Entry 5L55 (X-ray diffraction, 2.90 A resolution); this record covers chains A and G of the 28 polymer chains in the assembly.

Chain A:
Name: Proteasome subunit alpha type-2
Organism: Saccharomyces cerevisiae S288c
Notes: EC 3.4.25.1
UniProtKB: P23639 (PSA2_YEAST); residues 1-250 here = UniProt positions 1-250
Amino-acid sequence (250 residues; row label = number of the first residue in the row):
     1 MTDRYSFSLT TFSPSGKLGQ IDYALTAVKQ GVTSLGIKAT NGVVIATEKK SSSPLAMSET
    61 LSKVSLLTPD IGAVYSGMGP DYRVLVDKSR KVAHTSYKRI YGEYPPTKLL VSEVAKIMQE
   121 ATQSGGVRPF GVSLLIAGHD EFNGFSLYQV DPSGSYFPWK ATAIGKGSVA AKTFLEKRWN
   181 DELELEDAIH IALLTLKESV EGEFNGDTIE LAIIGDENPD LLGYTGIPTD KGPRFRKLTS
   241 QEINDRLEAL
Curated features (UniProtKB/Swiss-Prot):
  - cross-link: Lys108 (Glycyl lysine isopeptide (Lys-Gly) (interchain with G-Cter in ubiquitin))

Chain G:
Name: Proteasome subunit alpha type-1
Organism: Saccharomyces cerevisiae S288c
Notes: EC 3.4.25.1
UniProtKB: P21243 (PSA1_YEAST); residues -8 to 243 here correspond to UniProt positions 1-252 (UniProt number = residue number + 9)
Amino-acid sequence (252 residues; each row starts with the number of its first residue; numbers below 1 keep their minus sign (Met-8 is residue -8)):
    -8 MSGAAAASAA GYDRHITIFS PEGRLYQVEY AFKATNQTNI NSLAVRGKDC TVVISQKKVP
    52 DKLLDPTTVS YIFCISRTIG MVVNGPIPDA RNAALRAKAE AAEFRYKYGY DMPCDVLAKR
   112 MANLSQIYTQ RAYMRPLGVI LTFVSVDEEL GPSIYKTDPA GYYVGYKATA TGPKQQEITT
   172 NLENHFKKSK IDHINEESWE KVVEFAITHM IDALGTEFSK NDLEVGVATK DKFFTLSAEN
   232 IEERLVAIAE QD
Unresolved in the structure: -8 to 1, 243
Ion coordination: Mg2+: Thr8, Arg122, Ala123, Met125

How chain A and chain G interact:
Contacting residue pairs (63):
  Asp3(A) - Arg122(G)
  Asp3(A) - Tyr124(G)
  Tyr5(A) - Ile7(G)
  Tyr5(A) - Ala123(G)  hydrophobic
  Tyr5(A) - Tyr124(G)  hydrophobic
  Leu9(A) - Ile9(G)  hydrophobic
  Leu9(A) - Ala123(G)  hydrophobic
  Gln20(A) - Ile9(G)
  Gln20(A) - Phe10(G)  hydrogen bond (side chain-backbone)
  Tyr23(A) - Phe10(G)  hydrophobic
  Tyr23(A) - Ser11(G)
  Tyr23(A) - Pro12(G)  hydrophobic
  Tyr23(A) - Gly14(G)
  Ala24(A) - Phe10(G)  hydrophobic
  Thr26(A) - Pro12(G)
  Thr26(A) - Glu13(G)
  Ala27(A) - Gly14(G)
  Ser52(A) - Tyr153(G)  hydrogen bond
  Pro54(A) - Lys158(G)
  Pro54(A) - Glu174(G)
  Leu55(A) - Tyr157(G)
  Leu55(A) - Lys158(G)  hydrogen bond (backbone-backbone)
  Leu55(A) - Ala159(G)
  Leu55(A) - Thr170(G)
  Leu55(A) - Glu174(G)
  Leu55(A) - Phe177(G)  hydrophobic
  Ala56(A) - Gly156(G)
  Ala56(A) - Tyr157(G)  hydrophobic
  Met57(A) - Val155(G)
  Met57(A) - Gly156(G)  hydrogen bond (backbone-backbone)
  Met57(A) - Tyr157(G)
  Met57(A) - Lys158(G)
  Thr60(A) - Tyr146(G)
  Thr60(A) - Val155(G)
  Thr60(A) - Gly156(G)  hydrogen bond (side chain-backbone)
  Leu61(A) - Tyr153(G)  hydrophobic
  Met78(A) - Phe10(G)  hydrophobic
  Met78(A) - Leu16(G)  hydrophobic
  Pro80(A) - Gln117(G)
  Pro80(A) - Ala151(G)
  Pro80(A) - Gly152(G)
  Pro80(A) - Tyr153(G)
  Asp81(A) - Gln117(G)
  Arg83(A) - Ala113(G)  hydrogen bond (side chain-backbone)
  Arg83(A) - Asn114(G)
  Arg83(A) - Gly152(G)  hydrogen bond (side chain-backbone)
  Arg83(A) - Tyr154(G)
  Val84(A) - Asn114(G)
  Val84(A) - Gln117(G)
  Asp87(A) - Lys110(G)  salt bridge
  Asp87(A) - Asn114(G)
  Gly126(A) - Arg122(G)
  Gly126(A) - Ala123(G)  hydrogen bond (backbone-backbone)
  Val127(A) - Gln121(G)
  Val127(A) - Arg122(G)
  Arg128(A) - Thr8(G)
  Arg128(A) - Phe10(G)
  Arg128(A) - Leu16(G)
  Arg128(A) - Thr120(G)  hydrogen bond (side chain-backbone)
  Arg128(A) - Gln121(G)  hydrogen bond (backbone-backbone)
  Pro129(A) - Phe10(G)
  Phe130(A) - Gln121(G)
  Gly131(A) - Phe10(G)
Interface residues without a listed pair, chain A (30 interface residues in all): Thr2, Ser53, Ala121
Interface residues without a listed pair, chain G (33 interface residues in all): Arg37, Leu173

Overview:
30 residues of chain A and 33 residues of chain G are in contact; the contacts include 10 hydrogen bonds and 1
salt bridge. Polar contacts include Asp87(A)-Lys110(G), Gln20(A)-Phe10(G) and Ser52(A)-Tyr153(G). The Mg2+
site is built by Thr8(G), Arg122(G), Ala123(G) and Met125(G).
Chain A is Proteasome subunit alpha type-2 and chain G is Proteasome subunit alpha type-1, both from
Saccharomyces cerevisiae S288c; the structure, Yeast 20S proteasome in complex with epoxyketone inhibitor 18,
was determined by X-ray diffraction (same publication as 5L52, 5L54, 5L5A, 5L5B, 5L5D, 5L5E and 30 further
entries).
